Entry 1NWS (X-ray diffraction, 2.70 A resolution); this record covers chain A.

[Chain A]
Name: Chitinase-3 like protein 1
From: Homo sapiens
Reference sequence: P36222 (C3L1_HUMAN); residues 22-383 here = UniProt positions 22-383
Amino-acid sequence (362 residues; each row starts with the number of its first residue):
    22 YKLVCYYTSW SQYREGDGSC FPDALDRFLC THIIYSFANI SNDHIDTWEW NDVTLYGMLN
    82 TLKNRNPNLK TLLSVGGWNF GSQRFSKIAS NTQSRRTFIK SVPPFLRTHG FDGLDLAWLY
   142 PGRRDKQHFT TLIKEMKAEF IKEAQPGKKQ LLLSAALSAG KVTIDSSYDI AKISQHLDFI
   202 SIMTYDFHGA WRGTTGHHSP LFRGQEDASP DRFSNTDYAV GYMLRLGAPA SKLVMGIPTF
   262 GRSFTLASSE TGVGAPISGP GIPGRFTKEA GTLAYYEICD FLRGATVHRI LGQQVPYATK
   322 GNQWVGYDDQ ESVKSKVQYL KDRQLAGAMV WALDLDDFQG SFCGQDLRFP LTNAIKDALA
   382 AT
Differences from the reference sequence: conflict Ile311 (Thr in P36222)
Swiss-Prot annotation at these positions:
  - region: Gln324 to Val338 (Important for AKT1 activation and IL8 production)
  - binding site (chitin): Glu70, Trp71, Gly97 to Asn100, Tyr141, Met204 to Asp207, Arg263, Trp352
  - glycosylation: Asn60 (N-linked (GlcNAc...) asparagine)
Disulfide bonds: Cys26-Cys51, Cys300-Cys364
Glycans and other covalent adducts: N-acetylglucosamine (NAG) linked to Asn60
From the paper describing this entry:
  - specificity-determining residues: Glu70
  - binding site for N-acetylglucosamine: Tyr34, Glu70, Trp71

[In short]
N-acetylglucosamine is covalently linked to Asn60. From UniProt: 13 chitin-binding residues. From the paper: a
binding site for N-acetylglucosamine at Tyr34, Glu70 and Trp71; the specificity determinant Glu70.
Chain A is Chitinase-3 like protein 1 (Homo sapiens); the structure, Crystal structure of human cartilage gp39
(HC-gp39) in complex with chitobiose, was determined by X-ray diffraction together with 1NWR, 1NWT and 1NWU
from the same study.
